PDB entry 4OZV | X-ray diffraction, 1.64 A resolution | chain A

[Chain A]
Molecule: Alginate lyase
Source organism: Pseudomonas aeruginosa
Notes: EC 4.2.2.3
UniProt: Q06749 (ALGL_PSEAE); residue numbers follow UniProt; this construct covers 28-362
Chain sequence (335 residues; numbered 28 to 362; the number before each row is that of its first residue):
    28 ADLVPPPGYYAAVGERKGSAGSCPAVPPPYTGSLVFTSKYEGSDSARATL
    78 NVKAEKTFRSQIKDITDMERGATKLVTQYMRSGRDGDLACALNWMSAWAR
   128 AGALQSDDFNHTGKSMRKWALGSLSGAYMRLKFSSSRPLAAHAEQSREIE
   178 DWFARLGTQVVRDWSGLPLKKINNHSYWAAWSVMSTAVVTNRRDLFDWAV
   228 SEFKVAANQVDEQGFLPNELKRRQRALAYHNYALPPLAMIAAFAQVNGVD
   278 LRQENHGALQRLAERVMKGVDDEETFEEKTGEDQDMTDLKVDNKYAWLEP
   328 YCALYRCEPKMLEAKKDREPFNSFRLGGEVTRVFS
Not modelled in the structure: 45-46
Disulfide bonds: C50-C117, C329-C334
Small-molecule neighbours: beta-D-mannopyranuronic acid (BEM): S65, K66, Y67, R74, H138, T139, S142, W146, H202, R249, Y256
Curated features (UniProtKB/Swiss-Prot):
  - binding site (substrate): S65, K66, H138, T139, Y256
Reported in the primary citation:
  - binding site for beta-D-mannopyranuronic acid: K66
  - catalytic residues: H202, R249, Y256 (proposed by the authors, not directly observed)
  - mutagenesis - H202A, R249A, R249E, Y256F: abolished catalytic activity
  - mutagenesis - K66A, W205F, R249K, Y259F: decreased catalytic activity
  - mutagenesis - W205F (Tm change 4 degC): decreased stability
  - mutagenesis - R249A, R249E, Y256F: decreased growth
  - mutagenesis - K66A, H202A, W205F, R249K, Y259F: unchanged growth

[In short]
Bound to chain A: beta-D-mannopyranuronic acid. UniProt lists 5 substrate-binding residues. From the paper:
catalytic residues H202, R249 and Y256; H202A, R249A and R249E, among others, abolish catalytic activity; 8
substitutions were tested in all.
Chain A is Alginate lyase (Pseudomonas aeruginosa); the structure, Crystal Structure of the periplasmic
alginate lyase AlgL, was determined by X-ray diffraction (same publication as 7SA8 and 4OZW).
